3GCF - chains A and C of the 3 polymer chains in the assembly; structure by X-ray diffraction, 2.30 A resolution.

Chain A (and C):
Molecule: Terminal oxygenase component of carbazole 1,9a-dioxygenase
Source organism: Nocardioides aromaticivorans
Notes: chain C of this document is another copy of the same molecule, construct and numbering; everything in this record applies to it too
Reference sequence: Q2HWI0 (Q2HWI0_9ACTO); residue numbers follow UniProt; this construct covers 1-388
Amino-acid sequence (394 residues; numbered 1 to 394; the number before each row is that of its first residue):
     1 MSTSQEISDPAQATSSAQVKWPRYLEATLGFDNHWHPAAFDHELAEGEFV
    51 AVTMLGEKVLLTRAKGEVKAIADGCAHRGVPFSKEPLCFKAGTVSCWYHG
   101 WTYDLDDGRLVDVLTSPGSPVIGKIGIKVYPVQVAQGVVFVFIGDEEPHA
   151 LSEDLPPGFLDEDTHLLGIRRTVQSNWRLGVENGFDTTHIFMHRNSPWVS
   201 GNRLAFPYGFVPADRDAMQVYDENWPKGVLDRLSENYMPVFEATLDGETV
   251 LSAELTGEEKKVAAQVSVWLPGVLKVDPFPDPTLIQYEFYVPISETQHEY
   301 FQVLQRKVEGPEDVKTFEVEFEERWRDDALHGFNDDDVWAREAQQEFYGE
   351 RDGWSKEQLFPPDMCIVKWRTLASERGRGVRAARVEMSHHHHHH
Unresolved in the structure: 1-15, 383-394
Differences from the reference sequence: expression tag (389-394)
Bound ions: 2Fe-2S cluster Fe: Cys-75, His-77, Cys-96, His-99; Fe2+: His-189, His-193, Asp-337
Ligand contacts: 2Fe-2S cluster (FES): Cys-75, His-77, Arg-78, Val-80, Cys-96, Tyr-98, His-99, Gly-100, Trp-101

Chain A / chain C interface:
Residue-residue contacts - 62 pairs, chain A then chain C:
  Ala-76(A) with Gln-358(C), hydrogen bond (backbone-backbone)
  His-77(A) with Glu-357(C); Gln-358(C), hydrogen bond (backbone-backbone); Phe-360(C); Asp-363(C), salt bridge
  Arg-78(A) with Leu-179(C); Glu-182(C), salt bridge; Gln-344(C), hydrogen bond; Phe-347(C); Tyr-348(C), hydrogen bond; Ile-366(C)
  Gly-79(A) with Phe-347(C)
  Val-80(A) with Ala-343(C); Gln-344(C)
  Pro-81(A) with Ala-343(C)
  Lys-84(A) with Ala-343(C)
  Glu-85(A) with Trp-339(C)
  Leu-87(A) with Arg-194(C)
  Phe-89(A) with Val-250(C), hydrophobic; Leu-251(C), hydrophobic
  Lys-90(A) with Leu-245(C); Asp-246(C), salt bridge
  Thr-93(A) with Leu-245(C)
  Cys-96(A) with Phe-191(C)
  Trp-97(A) with Phe-191(C); Met-192(C); Trp-339(C), hydrophobic; Ala-340(C), hydrophobic; Ala-343(C), hydrophobic
  Tyr-98(A) with Asn-183(C), hydrogen bond; Thr-188(C); His-189(C); Phe-191(C); Met-192(C), hydrophobic; Gln-344(C), hydrogen bond
  His-99(A) with Asp-186(C), salt bridge; Thr-188(C); His-189(C)
  Gly-100(A) with Phe-191(C)
  Trp-101(A) with Gln-358(C); Phe-360(C), hydrophobic
  Thr-102(A) with Leu-245(C)
  Asp-112(A) with Thr-244(C); Leu-245(C); Asp-246(C)
  Val-113(A) with Phe-360(C), hydrophobic
  Leu-114(A) with Phe-191(C), hydrophobic; Val-240(C); Ala-243(C), hydrophobic; Thr-244(C)
  Thr-115(A) with Thr-188(C); Phe-191(C); Tyr-208(C); Val-211(C); Val-240(C)
  Ser-116(A) with Val-211(C); Phe-360(C)
  Ser-119(A) with Phe-360(C)
  Pro-120(A) with Pro-361(C), hydrophobic
  Val-121(A) with Leu-359(C); Phe-360(C), hydrophobic
  Ile-125(A) with Gln-358(C)
Also at the interface, not in a pair above, chain A (30 interface residues in all): Ser-95, Pro-117
Also at the interface, not in a pair above, chain C (33 interface residues in all): Glu-242, Lys-356

Overview:
30 residues of chain A face 33 of chain C across their interface; the contacts include 6 hydrogen bonds and 4
salt bridges. Polar contacts include His-77(A)/Asp-363(C), Arg-78(A)/Glu-182(C) and Lys-90(A)/Asp-246(C).
Bound to chain A: 2Fe-2S cluster.
Both chains are Terminal oxygenase component of carbazole 1,9a-dioxygenase (Nocardioides aromaticivorans).
Entry 3GCF (Terminal oxygenase of carbazole 1,9a-dioxygenase from Nocardioides aromaticivorans IC177) was
determined by X-ray diffraction (same publication as 3GCE).
